PDB entry 7R5S | electron microscopy, 2.83 A resolution | chains O and P of the 17 polymer chains in the assembly

# Chain O
Protein: Centromere protein O
Source organism: Homo sapiens
UniProtKB: Q9BU64 (CENPO_HUMAN); numbering as in UniProt (aligned over 1-300)
Chain sequence (300 residues; numbered 1 to 300; the number before each row is that of its first residue):
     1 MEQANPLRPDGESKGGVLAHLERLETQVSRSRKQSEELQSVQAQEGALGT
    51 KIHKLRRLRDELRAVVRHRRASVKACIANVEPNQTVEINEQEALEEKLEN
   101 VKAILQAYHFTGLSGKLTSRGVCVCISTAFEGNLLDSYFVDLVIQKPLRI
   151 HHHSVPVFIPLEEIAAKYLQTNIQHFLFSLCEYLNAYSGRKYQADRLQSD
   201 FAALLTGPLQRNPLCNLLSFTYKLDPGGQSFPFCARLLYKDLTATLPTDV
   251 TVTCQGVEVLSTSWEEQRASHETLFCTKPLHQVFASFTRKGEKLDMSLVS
Not modelled in the structure: 1-15, 28-88, 226-228, 290-300
UniProt features mapped onto this chain:
  - modified residue: S35 (Phosphoserine)

# Chain P
Protein: Centromere protein P
Source organism: Homo sapiens
UniProtKB: Q6IPU0 (CENPP_HUMAN); residue numbers follow UniProt; this construct covers 1-288
Chain sequence (288 residues; numbered 1 to 288; the number before each row is that of its first residue):
     1 MDAELAEVRALQAEIAALRRACEDPPAPWEEKSRVQKSFQAIHQFNLEGW
    51 KSSKDLKNQLGHLESELSFLSTLTGINIRNHSKQTEDLTSTEMTEKSIRK
   101 VLQRHRLSGNCHMVTFQLEFQILEIQNKERLSSAVTDLNIIMEPTECSEL
   151 SEFVSRAEERKDLFMFFRSLHFFVEWFEYRKRTFKHLKEKYPDAVYLSEG
   201 PSSCSMGIRSASRPGFELVIVWRIQIDEDGKVFPKLDLLTKVPQRALELD
   251 KNRAIETAPLSFRTLVGLLGIEAALESLIKSLCAEENN
Not modelled in the structure: 1-52, 91-97, 284-288
UniProt features mapped onto this chain:
  - modified residue: S38 (Phosphoserine)

# Interface between chain O and chain P
Residue-residue contacts - 44 pairs, chain O then chain P:
  L94(O) with L56(P), hydrophobic
  K97(O) with L60(P)
  L98(O) with L60(P), hydrophobic; L63(P), hydrophobic
  V101(O) with L63(P), hydrophobic; E64(P)
  I104(O) with L67(P), hydrophobic; I78(P), hydrophobic
  L105(O) with L67(P), hydrophobic
  A107(O) with I78(P), hydrophobic; H81(P)
  Y108(O) with L70(P), hydrogen bond (side chain-backbone); S71(P); T74(P); I76(P), hydrogen bond (side chain-backbone); I78(P), hydrophobic
  F110(O) with L163(P); F164(P)
  T111(O) with F164(P); F167(P)
  G112(O) with F164(P)
  G115(O) with L70(P)
  K116(O) with E66(P)
  L117(O) with E66(P); F69(P), hydrophobic
  V122(O) with F69(P), hydrophobic
  S127(O) with F164(P)
  T128(O) with F164(P)
  A129(O) with F164(P), hydrophobic
  E131(O) with R160(P); K161(P)
  G132(O) with S133(P); A134(P); V135(P), hydrogen bond (backbone-backbone); K161(P), hydrogen bond (backbone-backbone)
  N133(O) with S133(P); A134(P)
  L134(O) with S133(P), hydrogen bond (backbone-backbone)
  Q174(O) with L73(P)
  F178(O) with H171(P)
  E182(O) with R168(P); F172(P)
  N185(O) with R168(P)
  A244(O) with D229(P)
Also at the interface, not in a pair above, chain O (34 interface residues in all): A103, L113, S114, I173, H175, C181, T243
Also at the interface, not in a pair above, chain P (31 interface residues in all): G75, H105, F120, D162, K231

# In short
Chain O and chain P form an interface of 34 and 31 residues respectively, with 5 hydrogen bonds. Among the
polar pairs are Y108(O)-L70(P), Y108(O)-I76(P) and G132(O)-V135(P).
Chain O is Centromere protein O and chain P is Centromere protein P, both from Homo sapiens; the structure,
Structure of the human CCAN bound to alpha satellite DNA, was determined by electron microscopy together with
7PB4, 7PB8, 7PII, 7PKN, 7R5R, 7R5V, 7YWX and 7YYH from the same study.
